8QXO - chains A and C of the 4 polymer chains in the assembly; structure by electron microscopy, 3.43 A resolution.

# Chain A (and C)
Molecule: Deoxynucleoside triphosphate triphosphohydrolase SAMHD1
Source organism: Homo sapiens
Notes: chain C of this document is another copy of the same molecule, construct and numbering; everything in this record applies to it too
Reference sequence: Q9Y3Z3 (SAMH1_HUMAN); residue numbers follow UniProt; this construct covers 1-626
Chain sequence (626 residues; each row starts with the number of its first residue):
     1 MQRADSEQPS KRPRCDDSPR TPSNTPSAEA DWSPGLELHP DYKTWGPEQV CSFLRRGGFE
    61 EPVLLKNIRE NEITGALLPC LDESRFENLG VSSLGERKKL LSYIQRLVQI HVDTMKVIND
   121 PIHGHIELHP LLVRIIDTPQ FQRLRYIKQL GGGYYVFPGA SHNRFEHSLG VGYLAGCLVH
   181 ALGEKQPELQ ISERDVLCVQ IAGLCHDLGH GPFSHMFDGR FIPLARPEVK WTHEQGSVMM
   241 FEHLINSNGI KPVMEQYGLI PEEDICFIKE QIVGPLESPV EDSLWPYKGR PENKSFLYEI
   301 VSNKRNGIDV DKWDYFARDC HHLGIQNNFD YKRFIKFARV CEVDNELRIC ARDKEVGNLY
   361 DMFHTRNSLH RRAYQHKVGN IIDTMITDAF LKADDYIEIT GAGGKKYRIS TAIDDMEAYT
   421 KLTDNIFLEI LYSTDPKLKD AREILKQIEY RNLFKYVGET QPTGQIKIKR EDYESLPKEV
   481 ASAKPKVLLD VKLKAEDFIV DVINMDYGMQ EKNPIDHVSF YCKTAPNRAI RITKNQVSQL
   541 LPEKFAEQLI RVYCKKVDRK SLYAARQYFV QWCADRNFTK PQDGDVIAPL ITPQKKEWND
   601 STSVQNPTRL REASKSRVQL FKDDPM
Not modelled in the structure: 1-113, 277-283, 507-546, 578-626 (chain C: 1-113, 276-283, 507-546, 578-626)
Bound ions: Fe ion: H167, H206, D207, D311
Small-molecule neighbours:
  - 2'-deoxyadenosine 5'-triphosphate (DTP): K116, V117, I118, N119, H125
  - GTP (guanosine-5'-triphosphate): Y155, V156, P158, V378, R451, L453
  - GTP: K116, V117, I118, V133, I136, D137, Q142, R145, F165
Swiss-Prot annotation at these positions:
  - active site: H233
  - binding site (GTP): K116, V117, D137, Q142, R145, R451, K455, K523
  - binding site (dATP): N119, Q149, V156, R164, H210, H215, K312, Y315, D319, R333, R352, K354, N358, R366, Q375, H376, K377, K523
  - binding site (dCTP): N119, Q149, V156, R164, H210, H215, K312, Y315, D319, R333, R352, K354, R366, R372, Q375, H376, K377, K523
  - binding site (dGTP): N119, Q149, L150, V156, R164, K312, Y315, D319, R333, R352, K354, N358, R366, Y374, Q375, H376, K377, K523
  - binding site (dTTP): N119, Q149, V156, R164, H210, H215, K312, Y315, D319, R333, R352, K354, Q375, H376, K377, K523
  - binding site (Mn(2+)): H167, H206, D207, D311
  - modified residue: M1 (N-acetylmethionine), S18 (Phosphoserine), T21 (Phosphothreonine), T25 (Phosphothreonine), S33 (Phosphoserine), S93 (Phosphoserine), T592 (Microbial infection: Phosphothreonine)
  - cross-link (Glycyl lysine isopeptide (Lys-Gly)): K467 (interchain with G-Cter in SUMO2), K469 (interchain with G-Cter in SUMO2), K492 (interchain with G-Cter in SUMO2), K622 (interchain with G-Cter in SUMO2)
  - natural variant: D120 to H123 (deletion: In AGS5), H123 (H123P: In AGS5), R143 (R143C: In AGS5; R143H: In AGS5), R145 (R145Q: In AGS5), H167 (H167Y: In AGS5), I201 (I201N: In AGS5 and CHBL2), G209 (G209S: In AGS5), M254 (M254V: In AGS5), R290 (R290H: In AGS5), L369 (L369S: In AGS5), M385 (M385V: In AGS5), I448 (I448T: In AGS5), 1 further natural variant entry in UniProt
  - mutagenesis: L77 (L77F: Increased stability of the tetramer and increased deoxynucleoside triphosphate (dNTPase) activity; when associated with F-77 and F-80 and R-111), C80 (C80F: Increased stability of the tetramer and increased deoxynucleoside triphosphate (dNTPase) activity; when associated with F-77 and R-111), H111 (H111R: Increased stability of the tetramer and increased deoxynucleoside triphosphate (dNTPase) activity; when associated with F-77 and F-80), D137 (D137A: Impairs homotetramerization and nearly abolishes dNTPase activity), Q142 (Q142E/A: Impairs homotetramerization and nearly abolishes dNTPase activity; when associated with K-145), R143 (R143A: Abolished ability to restrict infection by viruses), R145 (R145A: Impairs homotetramerization and nearly abolishes dNTPase activity. Abolished ability to restrict infection by viruses; R145K: Impairs homotetramerization and nearly abolishes dNTPase activity ...), Q149 (Q149A: Abolished dNTPase activity without affecting homotetramerization. Abolished dNTPase activity; when associated with A-319), R164 (R164A: Abolished ability to restrict infection by viruses), H167 (H167A: Abolished ability to restrict infection by viruses), H206 to D207 (Abolishes zinc binding and dNTPase activity. Does not affect ability to promote DNA end resection at stalled replication forks), H206 (H206A: Abolished ability to restrict infection by viruses), 33 further mutagenesis entries in UniProt
From the paper describing this entry:
  - conformationally variable residues (order/disorder transition): Y507 to F545
  - catalytic residues: H215
  - mutagenesis - R164A, H215A: abolished catalytic activity
  - mutagenesis - R366A (300-fold), Q375A (15 to 20-fold), Q375N (15 to 20-fold): decreased catalytic activity

# How chain A and chain C interact
Contacting residue pairs (9; chain A residue first):
  Q326(A) - N327(C)
  Q326(A) - N328(C)
  N327(A) - Q326(C)
  N328(A) - Q326(C)
  N328(A) - N328(C)  hydrogen bond
  D361(A) - H364(C)  salt bridge
  H364(A) - D361(C)
  R371(A) - G357(C)
  R372(A) - R333(C)
Interface residues without a listed pair, chain A (8 interface residues in all): Y360
Interface residues without a listed pair, chain C (10 interface residues in all): F329, Y360, S368

# Overview
8 residues of chain A face 10 of chain C across their interface; the contacts include 1 hydrogen bond and 1
salt bridge. Among the polar pairs are D361(A)-H364(C) and N328(A)-N328(C). The paper reports the catalytic
residue H215(A); R366A, Q375A and Q375N of chain A reduce catalytic activity; 5 substitutions were tested in
all.
Both chains are Deoxynucleoside triphosphate triphosphohydrolase SAMHD1 (Homo sapiens). Entry 8QXO (Cryo-EM
structure of tetrameric human SAMHD1 State V - Depleted relaxed) was determined by electron microscopy,
deposited together with 8QXJ, 8QXK, 8QXL, 8QXM and 8QXN.
